PDB entry 8B6I | X-ray diffraction, 1.70 A resolution | chain A

[Chain A]
Protein: GTPase KRas
Organism: Homo sapiens
UniProt: P01116 (RASK_HUMAN), isoform P01116-2; numbering as in UniProt (aligned over 1-169)
Chain sequence (170 residues; row label = number of the first residue in the row; numbering starts at 0):
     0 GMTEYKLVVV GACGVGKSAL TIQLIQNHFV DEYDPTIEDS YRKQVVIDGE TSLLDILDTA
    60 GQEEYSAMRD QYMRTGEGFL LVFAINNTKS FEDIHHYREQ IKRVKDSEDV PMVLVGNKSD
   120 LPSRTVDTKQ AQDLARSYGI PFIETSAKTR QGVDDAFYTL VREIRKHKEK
Not modelled in the structure: 168-169
Construct notes: expression tag (0); engineered mutation Cys-12 (Gly in P01116), Ser-51 (Cys in P01116), Leu-80 (Cys in P01116), Ser-118 (Cys in P01116)
Curated features (UniProtKB/Swiss-Prot):
  - motif: Tyr-32 to Tyr-40 (Effector region)
  - binding site (GTP): Gly-10, Ala-11, Gly-13 to Ala-18, Val-29 to Thr-35, Ala-59, Gly-60, Asn-116, Lys-117, Asp-119
  - modified residue: Met-1 (N-acetylmethionine), Thr-2 (N-acetylthreonine), Lys-104 (N6-acetyllysine)
  - glycosylation: Thr-35 (Microbial infection: O-linked (Glc) threonine)
  - natural variant: Lys-5 (K5E: In NS3; K5N: In GASC), Gly-10 (G10GG: In AML), Cys-12 (G12C: In lung carcinoma; this construct carries the variant), Gly-13 (G13D: In GASC, JMML and OES; G13R: In pylocytic astrocytoma), Val-14 (V14I: In NS3), Leu-19 (L19F: In OES), Gln-22 (Q22E: In CFC2; Q22R: In NS3), Pro-34 (P34L: In NS3; P34Q: In NS3; P34R: In CFC2), Ile-36 (I36M: In NS3), Thr-58 (T58I: In NS3), Ala-59 (A59T: In GASC), Gly-60 (G60R: In CFC2; G60S: In NS3), 8 further natural variant entries in UniProt
  - mutagenesis: Asp-38 (D38A: Decreased interaction with MAPKAP1/SIN1), Tyr-40 (Y40A: Decreased interaction with MAPKAP1/SIN1), Gln-61 (Q61L: Promotes GTP binding)
Covalent attachments: compound PQI linked to Cys-12
Metal / ion sites: Mg2+ site 1: Ser-17 (together with GDP); Mg2+ site 2: Glu-63, Gly-138
Small-molecule neighbours:
  - GDP (guanosine-5'-diphosphate): Ala-11, Gly-13, Val-14, Gly-15, Lys-16, Ser-17, Ala-18, Phe-28, Val-29, Asp-30, Glu-31, Tyr-32, Asn-116, Lys-117, Asp-119, Leu-120, Ser-145, Ala-146, Lys-147
  - PQI (1-[(4AS)-7-chloranyl-8-(5-methyl-2H-indazol-4-yl)-1,2,4,4A,5,11-hexahydropyrazino[2,1-c][1,4]benzoxazepin-3-yl]propan-1-one): Val-9, Gly-10, Ala-11, Gly-13, Lys-16, Pro-34, Thr-58, Ala-59, Gly-60, Gln-61, Glu-62, Glu-63, Tyr-64, Ser-65, Arg-68, Asp-69, Met-72, Tyr-96, Gln-99, Ile-100, Arg-102, Val-103

[Summary]
Bound to chain A: GDP. Covalently linked compound PQI: at Cys-12. Glu-63 and Gly-138 form the Mg2+ site 2.
From UniProt: 20 GTP-binding residues and 3 mutagenesis sites.
Chain A is GTPase KRas (Homo sapiens); the structure, KRasG12C ligand complex, was determined by X-ray
diffraction together with 8B78 from the same study.
